PDB entry 8EL4 | X-ray diffraction, 1.73 A resolution | chains D and F of the 6 polymer chains in the assembly

Chain D:
Molecule: Phycoerythrin550 beta subunit
Organism: Hemiselmis andersenii
UniProt: U5T8W0 (U5T8W0_HEMAN); residues 1-177 here = UniProt positions 1-177
Sequence (177 residues; numbered 1 to 177; the number before each row is that of its first residue):
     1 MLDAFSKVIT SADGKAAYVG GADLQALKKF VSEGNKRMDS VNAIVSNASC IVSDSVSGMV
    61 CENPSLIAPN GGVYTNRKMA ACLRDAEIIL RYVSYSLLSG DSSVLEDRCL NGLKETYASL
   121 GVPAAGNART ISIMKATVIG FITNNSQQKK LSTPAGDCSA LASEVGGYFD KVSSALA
Disordered / not traced: 1-14
Construct notes: conflict V172 (Glu in U5T8W0)
Swiss-Prot annotation at these positions:
  - binding site ((2R,3E)-phycoerythrobilin): Y18, K28, N35, D39, C82, R84, D85, N144, P154, G156, C158
  - binding site (15,16-dihydrobiliverdin): C50, D54, C61, R129, Q148, K149
Covalent attachments: DiCys-(15,16)-Dihydrobiliverdin (AX9) linked to C50, C61; phycoerythrobilin (PEB) linked to C82, C158
Residues lining bound ligands:
  - DiCys-(15,16)-Dihydrobiliverdin (AX9): I51, D54, S57, G58, E62, R129, I133, A136, T137, F141, N145, S146, Q147, Q148, K149
  - phycoerythrobilin (PEB), molecule 1: Y18, G20, G21
  - phycoerythrobilin (PEB), molecule 2: L24, K28, N35, K36, M38, D39, S40, N42, F141, I142, N144, L151, T153, P154, A155, G156, D157
  - phycoerythrobilin (PEB), molecule 3: V56, M59, L66, G72, V73, R77, K78, A81, R84, D85, I88, I89, Y92, R108, C109, L113, T116, Y117, L120, V122, P123, G126, N127, T130
  - phycoerythrobilin (PEB), molecule 4: N76, R77, A80

Chain F:
Molecule: Phycoerythrin alpha-1 subunit
Organism: Hemiselmis andersenii
UniProt: U5TBU5 (PHEA1_HEMAN); residues 1-67 here correspond to UniProt positions 48-114 (UniProt number = residue number + 47)
Sequence (67 residues; each row starts with the number of its first residue):
     1 AMKKDSKAPC VEVFDERDGC KAAGTQKASG DDGFCVKVSM KAIGFNAAEA ASVTKNYGIK
    61 RFGAKSV
Disordered / not traced: 65-67
Modified / non-standard residues: K4 (5-hydroxylysine; LYZ)
Swiss-Prot annotation at these positions:
  - binding site ((2R,3E)-phycoerythrobilin): D5, S6, E16, R17, C20, T25, K27, A28, K37
Covalent attachments: phycoerythrobilin (PEB) linked to C20
Residues lining bound ligands:
  - DiCys-(15,16)-Dihydrobiliverdin (AX9): Y57, G58, I59, K60, R61, F62, G63, A64
  - phycoerythrobilin (PEB), molecule 1: M2, K4, D5, S6, K7
  - phycoerythrobilin (PEB), molecule 2: V13, F14, D15, R17, F34, C35, V36
  - phycoerythrobilin (PEB), molecule 3: F14, E16, D18, K21, A22, T25, Q26, K27, A28, S29, G30, G33, F34, C35, K37
  - phycoerythrobilin (PEB), molecule 4: G44, F45, N46, A47

Chain D / chain F interface:
Contacting residue pairs - 72 pairs, chain D then chain F:
  K15(D) with S39(F)
  A16(D) with K37(F); V38(F)
  A17(D) with V36(F); K37(F); V38(F), hydrogen bond (backbone-backbone)
  Y18(D) with K27(F); V36(F); K37(F)
  V19(D) with C35(F); V36(F), hydrogen bond (backbone-backbone)
  G20(D) with S29(F); F34(F)
  G21(D) with S29(F), hydrogen bond (backbone-backbone); G30(F)
  L24(D) with F34(F), hydrophobic; C35(F)
  Q25(D) with D32(F), hydrogen bond
  K28(D) with F34(F)
  M38(D) with V36(F), hydrophobic
  V41(D) with V11(F), hydrophobic; V13(F), hydrophobic
  N42(D) with V13(F)
  V45(D) with V11(F)
  S53(D) with E49(F)
  D54(D) with R61(F), salt bridge; F62(F)
  S57(D) with V53(F); Y57(F); R61(F)
  V60(D) with Y57(F), hydrophobic
  C61(D) with Y57(F)
  I67(D) with Y57(F), hydrophobic
  N76(D) with A50(F); A51(F), hydrogen bond (side chain-backbone)
  M79(D) with A50(F); V53(F), hydrophobic; T54(F)
  A80(D) with F45(F); A50(F)
  A81(D) with F45(F), hydrophobic
  L83(D) with E49(F); A50(F)
  R84(D) with S6(F), hydrogen bond; I43(F); G44(F); F45(F)
  E87(D) with I43(F)
  I88(D) with S6(F); I43(F), hydrophobic
  R91(D) with P9(F); C10(F)
  Y92(D) with K7(F), hydrogen bond (side chain-backbone); A8(F), hydrophobic; P9(F); M40(F)
  Y95(D) with P9(F), hydrophobic
  D107(D) with A1(F), hydrogen bond (backbone-backbone); M2(F), hydrogen bond (backbone-backbone)
  R108(D) with A1(F); M2(F); K3(F); M40(F)
  C109(D) with M2(F)
  N111(D) with A1(F); M2(F), hydrogen bond (backbone-backbone)
  L113(D) with M2(F), hydrophobic
  T116(D) with M2(F); K4(F)
  Q147(D) with F62(F); G63(F)
  Q148(D) with F62(F)
Other interface residues (no listed pair), chain D (46 interface residues in all): A22, V56, P64, R77, S94, L98, G112
Other interface residues (no listed pair), chain F (40 interface residues in all): D5, A28, N46, A47, G58, A64

Overview:
46 residues of chain D face 40 of chain F across their interface; the contacts include 10 hydrogen bonds and 1
salt bridge. Polar contacts include D54(D)-R61(F), Q25(D)-D32(F) and N76(D)-A51(F). 2 phycoerythrobilin
molecules are bound between chain D and chain F.
Chain D is Phycoerythrin550 beta subunit and chain F is Phycoerythrin alpha-1 subunit, both from Hemiselmis
andersenii; the structure, Light harvesting phycobiliprotein HaPE555 from the cryptophyte Hemiselmis
andersenii CCMP644 in a tight interface filament, was determined by X-ray diffraction (same publication as
7SSF, 7SUT, 8EL3, 8EL5 and 8EL6).
